PDB entry 6X8H | X-ray diffraction, 1.48 A resolution | chains A and C of the 3 polymer chains in the assembly

# Chain A
Molecule: Caspase-8
Organism: Homo sapiens
Notes: EC 3.4.22.61; fragment: p18
Reference sequence: Q14790 (CASP8_HUMAN), isoform Q14790-9; residues 217-384 here correspond to UniProt positions 276-443 (UniProt number = residue number + 59)
Chain sequence (168 residues; numbered 217 to 384; the number before each row is that of its first residue):
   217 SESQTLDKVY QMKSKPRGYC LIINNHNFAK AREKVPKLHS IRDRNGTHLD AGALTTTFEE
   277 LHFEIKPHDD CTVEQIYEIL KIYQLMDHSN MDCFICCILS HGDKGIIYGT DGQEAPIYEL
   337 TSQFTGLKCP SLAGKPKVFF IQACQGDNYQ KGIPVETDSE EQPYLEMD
Not modelled in the structure: 217-222, 375-384

# Chain C
Molecule: Ac-DW3-KE
Chain sequence (6 residues; each row starts with the number of its first residue):
   501 XXDXFX
Modified positions: ACE (acetyl group) at position 501, 1MH (3-pyridin-3-yl-L-alanine) at position 502, B3L ((3S)-3-amino-5-methylhexanoic acid) at position 504, Y1Y (3-amino-2,3-dideoxy-5-O-(5-methylthiophene-2-carbonyl)-D-erythro-pentonic acid) at position 506

# Interface between chain A and chain C
Pairs across the interface (14):
  Ile257(A) with Y1Y_506(C)
  Arg258(A) with ACE_501(C); 1MH_502(C)
  Arg260(A) with Y1Y_506(C)
  Asn261(A) with 1MH_502(C)
  Ser316(A) with Y1Y_506(C)
  His317(A) with Phe505(C); Y1Y_506(C), hydrogen bond (side chain-backbone)
  Gly318(A) with Y1Y_506(C), hydrogen bond (backbone-backbone)
  Asp319(A) with Y1Y_506(C)
  Gln358(A) with Y1Y_506(C)
  Cys360(A) with Phe505(C); Y1Y_506(C), covalent bond
  Tyr365(A) with Phe505(C), hydrophobic
Interface residues without a listed pair, chain A (15 interface residues in all): Tyr324, Ala359, Gly362, Asp363

# Overview
15 residues of chain A and 4 residues of chain C are in contact; the contacts include 1 covalent bond and 2
hydrogen bonds. Polar pairs include His317(A)-Y1Y_506(C) and Gly318(A)-Y1Y_506(C).
Here chain A is Caspase-8 (Homo sapiens) and chain C is Ac-DW3-KE. Entry 6X8H (Caspase-8 in complex with AOMK
inhibitor, Ac-DW3-KE, forms tetrahedral adduct) was determined by X-ray diffraction.
